Entry 9BCR (electron microscopy, 3.26 A resolution); this record covers chains H and I of the 4 polymer chains in the assembly.

== Chain H ==
Name: Maltose/maltodextrin transport system permease protein MalF
Organism: Escherichia coli K-12
UniProtKB: P02916 (MALF_ECOLI); residue numbers follow UniProt; this construct covers 1-514
Amino-acid sequence (514 residues; row label = number of the first residue in the row):
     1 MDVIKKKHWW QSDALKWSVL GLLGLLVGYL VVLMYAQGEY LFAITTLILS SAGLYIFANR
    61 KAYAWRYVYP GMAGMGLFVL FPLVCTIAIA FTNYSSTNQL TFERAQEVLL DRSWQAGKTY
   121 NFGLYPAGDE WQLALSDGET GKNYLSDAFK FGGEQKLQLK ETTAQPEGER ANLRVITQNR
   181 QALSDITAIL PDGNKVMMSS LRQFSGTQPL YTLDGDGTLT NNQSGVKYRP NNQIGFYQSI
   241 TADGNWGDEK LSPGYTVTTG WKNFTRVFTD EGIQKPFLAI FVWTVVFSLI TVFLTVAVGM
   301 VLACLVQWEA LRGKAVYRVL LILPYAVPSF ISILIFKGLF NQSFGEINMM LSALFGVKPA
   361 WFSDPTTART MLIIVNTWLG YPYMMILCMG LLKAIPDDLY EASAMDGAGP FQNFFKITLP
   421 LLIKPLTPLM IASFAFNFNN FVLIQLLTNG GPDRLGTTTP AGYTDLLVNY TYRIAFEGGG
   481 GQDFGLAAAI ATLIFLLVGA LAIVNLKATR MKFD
Disordered / not traced: 1-36, 109-244, 511-514
UniProt features mapped onto this chain:
  - mutagenesis: Leu334 (L334W: Ability to transport lactose in a saturable manner), Leu372 (L372W: Growth on maltose but not on media containing either maltoheptaose or maltoheptaose plus maltose), Asn376 (N376K/H: No growth on maltose), Gly380 (G380C/S: No growth on maltose), Glu401 (E401A/C/K/L: Reduction of transport rate), Ser403 (S403C/D/K/L: Reduction of transport rate), Gly407 (G407A/P: No effect), Pro420 (P420A: No effect)

== Chain I ==
Name: Maltose/maltodextrin transport system permease protein MalG
Organism: Escherichia coli K-12
UniProtKB: P68183 (MALG_ECOLI); numbering as in UniProt (aligned over 2-287)
Amino-acid sequence (286 residues; numbered 2 to 287; the number before each row is that of its first residue):
     2 AMVQPKSQKA RLFITHLLLL LFIAAIMFPL LMVVAISLRQ GNFATGSLWP EQISWDHWKL
    62 ALGFSVEQAD GRIWPPPFPV LLWLWNSVKV AGISAIGIVA LSTTCAYAFA RMRFPGKATL
   122 LKGMLIFQMF PAVLSLVALY ALFDRLGEYI PFIGLNTHGG VIFAYLGGIA LHVWTIKGYF
   182 ETIDSSLEEA AALDGATPWQ AFRLVLLPLS VPILAVVFIL SFIAAITEVP VASLLLRDVN
   242 SYTLAVGMQQ YLNPQNYLWG DFAAAAVMSA LPITIVFLLA QRWLVN
Sequence notes: conflict Trp50 (Ile in P68183), Trp75 (Thr in P68183)
UniProt features mapped onto this chain:
  - mutagenesis: Glu190 (E190A/C/K/L: Reduction of transport rate), Ala192 (A192D/S/L: Loss of transport and MalK dissociation from the membrane), Gly196 (G196A: No effect; G196P: Loss of transport and MalK dissociation from the membrane), Pro209 (P209A: No effect)

== How chain H and chain I interact ==
Contacting residue pairs - 135 pairs, chain H then chain I:
  Tyr63(H) - Trp200(I)
  Ala64(H) - Ala109(I)
  Ala64(H) - Met113(I)  hydrophobic
  Ala64(H) - Phe115(I)  hydrophobic
  Trp65(H) - Phe115(I)  hydrophobic
  Trp65(H) - Gly117(I)
  Trp65(H) - Leu121(I)  hydrophobic
  Tyr67(H) - Thr105(I)  hydrogen bond (backbone-side chain)
  Tyr67(H) - Cys106(I)
  Tyr67(H) - Tyr108(I)  hydrophobic
  Tyr67(H) - Ala109(I)  hydrophobic
  Tyr67(H) - Met113(I)  hydrophobic
  Tyr67(H) - Pro199(I)
  Tyr67(H) - Trp200(I)
  Tyr67(H) - Phe203(I)  hydrophobic
  Val68(H) - Cys106(I)  hydrogen bond (backbone-side chain)
  Val68(H) - Ala109(I)
  Pro70(H) - Leu102(I)
  Pro70(H) - Thr105(I)  hydrogen bond (backbone-side chain)
  Pro70(H) - Cys106(I)  hydrogen bond (backbone-side chain)
  Gly71(H) - Leu102(I)
  Gly71(H) - Cys106(I)
  Met72(H) - Cys106(I)  hydrogen bond (backbone-side chain)
  Met75(H) - Met125(I)  hydrophobic
  Met75(H) - Ala171(I)  hydrophobic
  Phe78(H) - Phe164(I)  hydrophobic
  Phe78(H) - Leu167(I)
  Phe78(H) - Gly168(I)
  Val79(H) - Gly168(I)
  Leu80(H) - Phe128(I)  hydrophobic
  Phe81(H) - Leu143(I)  hydrophobic
  Pro82(H) - Ser136(I)
  Pro82(H) - Ala139(I)
  Leu83(H) - Phe131(I)  hydrophobic
  Cys85(H) - Ala139(I)  hydrophobic
  Thr86(H) - Leu135(I)
  Thr86(H) - Ser136(I)
  Thr86(H) - Ala139(I)
  Ile89(H) - Val138(I)  hydrophobic
  Ile89(H) - Ala142(I)  hydrophobic
  Tyr94(H) - Asp145(I)
  Thr101(H) - Arg146(I)  hydrogen bond
  Val298(H) - Phe23(I)  hydrophobic
  Leu302(H) - Phe23(I)  hydrophobic
  Leu305(H) - Thr16(I)
  Leu305(H) - Leu20(I)  hydrophobic
  Gln307(H) - Asn287(I)
  Trp308(H) - Gln9(I)
  Trp308(H) - Arg12(I)
  Trp308(H) - Thr16(I)
  Ala310(H) - Gln9(I)
  Ala310(H) - Leu13(I)
  Leu311(H) - Leu13(I)  hydrophobic
  Leu311(H) - His17(I)
  Leu311(H) - Leu20(I)  hydrophobic
  Arg312(H) - His17(I)
  Tyr317(H) - His17(I)  hydrogen bond
  Tyr317(H) - Leu20(I)  hydrophobic
  Tyr317(H) - Leu21(I)
  Tyr317(H) - Ile24(I)  hydrophobic
  Arg318(H) - Asn287(I)  hydrogen bond
  Val319(H) - Phe278(I)  hydrophobic
  Leu320(H) - Ile24(I)  hydrophobic
  Leu320(H) - Ile27(I)
  Leu320(H) - Met28(I)
  Leu321(H) - Phe23(I)  hydrophobic
  Leu321(H) - Ile24(I)  hydrophobic
  Leu321(H) - Ile27(I)  hydrophobic
  Ile322(H) - Gln282(I)
  Leu323(H) - Met28(I)  hydrophobic
  Ala326(H) - Ile274(I)  hydrophobic
  Val327(H) - Leu31(I)  hydrophobic
  Val327(H) - Ile274(I)
  Pro328(H) - Thr228(I)
  Pro328(H) - Pro273(I)  hydrophobic
  Pro328(H) - Ile274(I)
  Phe330(H) - Thr228(I)
  Phe330(H) - Val230(I)  hydrophobic
  Phe330(H) - Ala246(I)  hydrophobic
  Ile331(H) - Met249(I)  hydrophobic
  Ile331(H) - Ala267(I)  hydrophobic
  Leu334(H) - Leu253(I)
  Leu334(H) - Phe263(I)  hydrophobic
  Ile335(H) - Val34(I)  hydrophobic
  Ile335(H) - Phe263(I)
  Phe336(H) - Pro30(I)  hydrophobic
  Lys337(H) - Leu253(I)
  Gly338(H) - Leu253(I)
  Gly338(H) - Trp260(I)
  Asn341(H) - Tyr258(I)
  Asn341(H) - Trp260(I)
  Phe344(H) - Phe44(I)  hydrophobic
  Phe344(H) - Trp260(I)  hydrophobic
  Glu346(H) - Met33(I)
  Glu346(H) - Ile37(I)
  Glu346(H) - Arg40(I)  salt bridge
  Glu346(H) - Ala45(I)
  Met349(H) - Leu49(I)  hydrophobic
  Met350(H) - Phe29(I)  hydrophobic
  Met350(H) - Leu49(I)  hydrophobic
  Met350(H) - Trp50(I)  hydrophobic
  Trp378(H) - Ile27(I)  hydrogen bond (side chain-backbone)
  Tyr381(H) - Phe23(I)  hydrophobic
  Tyr381(H) - Ile27(I)
  Met389(H) - Asn287(I)
  Gly390(H) - Asn287(I)  hydrogen bond (backbone-backbone)
  Lys393(H) - Val286(I)
  Lys393(H) - Asn287(I)
  Ala404(H) - Met3(I)  hydrophobic
  Pro410(H) - Arg12(I)
  Asn439(H) - Pro132(I)
  Asn439(H) - Leu135(I)
  Phe441(H) - Pro231(I)  hydrophobic
  Val442(H) - Pro231(I)
  Leu446(H) - Val230(I)  hydrophobic
  Leu446(H) - Gln250(I)
  Val468(H) - Val134(I)  hydrophobic
  Val468(H) - Leu135(I)  hydrophobic
  Tyr472(H) - Leu137(I)  hydrophobic
  Ala475(H) - Val138(I)  hydrophobic
  Phe476(H) - Leu137(I)
  Phe476(H) - Val138(I)  hydrophobic
  Phe476(H) - Tyr141(I)  hydrophobic
  Phe476(H) - Leu235(I)  hydrophobic
  Phe484(H) - Val138(I)  hydrophobic
  Phe484(H) - Tyr141(I)  hydrophobic
  Leu493(H) - Leu135(I)  hydrophobic
  Ile494(H) - Phe131(I)  hydrophobic
  Leu497(H) - Phe131(I)  hydrophobic
  Leu497(H) - Pro132(I)
  Leu501(H) - Ile127(I)
  Leu501(H) - Met130(I)  hydrophobic
  Leu501(H) - Phe131(I)  hydrophobic
  Val504(H) - Met130(I)  hydrophobic
  Asn505(H) - Lys123(I)
Other interface residues (no listed pair), chain H (82 interface residues in all): Gly38, Glu39, Leu41, Gly74, Pro324, Ser329, Leu339, Gly345, Ile347, Ala435
Other interface residues (no listed pair), chain I (84 interface residues in all): Arg114, Leu126, Leu140, Tyr150, Ile170, Thr198, Ile227, Leu245, Val277

== Summary ==
Chain H and chain I form an interface of 82 and 84 residues respectively, with 10 hydrogen bonds and 1 salt
bridge. Among the polar pairs are Glu346(H)-Arg40(I), Tyr67(H)-Thr105(I) and Val68(H)-Cys106(I).
Here chain H is Maltose/maltodextrin transport system permease protein MalF and chain I is
Maltose/maltodextrin transport system permease protein MalG, both from Escherichia coli K-12. Entry 9BCR
(Cryo-EM structure of a bacterial prototype ATP-binding cassette transporter MalFGK2) was determined by
electron microscopy, deposited together with 9NQJ and 9NXC.
